8G2P - chains A and F of the 6 polymer chains in the assembly; structure by X-ray diffraction, 2.52 A resolution.

# Chain A
Name: Cyclic GMP-AMP synthase
Organism: Mus musculus
Notes: EC 2.7.7.86
Reference sequence: Q8C6L5 (CGAS_MOUSE); residues 147-507 here = UniProt positions 147-507
Amino-acid sequence (364 residues; numbered 144 to 507; the number before each row is that of its first residue):
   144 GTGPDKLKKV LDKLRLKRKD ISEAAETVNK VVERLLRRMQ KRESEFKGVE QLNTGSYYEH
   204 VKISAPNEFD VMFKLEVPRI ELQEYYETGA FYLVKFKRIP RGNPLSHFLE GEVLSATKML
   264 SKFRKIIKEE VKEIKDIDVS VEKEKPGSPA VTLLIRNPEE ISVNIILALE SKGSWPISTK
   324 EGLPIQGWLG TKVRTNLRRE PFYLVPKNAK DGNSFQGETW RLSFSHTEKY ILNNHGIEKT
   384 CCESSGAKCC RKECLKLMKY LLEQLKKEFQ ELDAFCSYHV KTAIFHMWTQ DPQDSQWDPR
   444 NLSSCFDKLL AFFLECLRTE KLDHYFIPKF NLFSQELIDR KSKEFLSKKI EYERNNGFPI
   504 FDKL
Disordered / not traced: 144-147, 240-244, 351-358
Construct notes: expression tag (144-146); engineered mutation Asn307 (Asp in Q8C6L5)
Bound ions: Mg2+: Glu211, Asp213 (together with ATP); Zn2+: His378, Cys384, Cys385, Cys392
Ligand contacts:
  - ATP (adenosine-5'-triphosphate): Gly198, Ser199, Glu202, Lys205, Glu211, Asp213, Arg364, Leu365, Ser368, Glu371, Lys402, Ser420, Tyr421, Lys424, His467
  - GTP (guanosine-5'-triphosphate): Thr197, Glu211, Asp213, Met215, Pro289, Gly290, Ser291, Pro292, Ala293, Asn307, Ile309, Val348, Arg364, Ser366, Ser368
UniProt features mapped onto this chain:
  - region: Lys372 to Lys395 (DNA-binding)
  - motif: Leu154 to Leu159 (Nuclear export signal), Asp281 to Ser291 (Nuclear localization signal)
  - binding site (GTP): Thr197, Arg364 to Glu371
  - binding site (ATP): Ser199, Glu371, Lys402, Ser420 to Lys424
  - binding site (Mg(2+)): Glu211, Asp213
  - binding site (2',3'-cGAMP): Asp213, Gly290, Lys350, Arg364 to Ser366
  - binding site (Zn(2+)): His378, Cys384, Cys385, Cys392
  - site: Arg241 (Arginine-anchor)
  - modified residue: Lys156 (N6-lactoyllysine), Glu176 (PolyADP-ribosyl glutamic acid), Ser199 (Phosphoserine), Tyr201 (Phosphotyrosine), Glu272 (5-glutamyl polyglutamate), Ser291 (Phosphoserine), Glu302 (5-glutamyl glutamate), Lys372 (N6-acetyllysine), Lys382 (N6-acetyllysine), Lys402 (N6-acetyllysine), Ser420 (Phosphoserine), Lys491 (N6-methyllysine)
  - lipidation (S-palmitoyl cysteine): Cys392, Cys393, Cys459
  - cross-link (Glycyl lysine isopeptide (Lys-Gly)): Lys217 (interchain with G-Cter in SUMO), Lys271 (interchain with G-Cter in ubiquitin), Lys335 (interchain with G-Cter in SUMO), Lys372 (interchain with G-Cter in SUMO), Lys382 (interchain with G-Cter in SUMO), Lys399 (interchain with G-Cter in ubiquitin), Lys402 (interchain with G-Cter in ubiquitin), Lys409 (interchain with G-Cter in ubiquitin), Lys410 (interchain with G-Cter in ubiquitin), Lys464 (interchain with G-Cter in SUMO)

# Chain F
Molecule: Palindromic DNA18
Sequence (18 nucleotides; each row starts with the number of its first residue):
     1 ATCTGTACAT GTACAGAT

# How chain A and chain F interact
Contacting residue pairs (12; chain A residue first):
  Arg161(A) - DT4(F)  hydrogen bond to the base
  Arg161(A) - DG5(F)  hydrogen bond to the sugar
  Ser165(A) - DG5(F)  hydrogen bond to the phosphate
  Ser165(A) - DT6(F)  hydrogen bond to the phosphate
  Ala168(A) - DA7(F)  phosphate contact
  Asn172(A) - DA7(F)  hydrogen bond to the phosphate
  Asn196(A) - DC8(F)  hydrogen bond to the phosphate
  Tyr200(A) - DT6(F)  hydrogen bond to the phosphate
  Tyr200(A) - DA7(F)  hydrogen bond to the phosphate
  Tyr201(A) - DA7(F)  phosphate contact
  Tyr201(A) - DC8(F)  phosphate contact
  Lys372(A) - DC8(F)  salt bridge to the phosphate
Other interface residues (no listed pair), chain A (9 interface residues in all): Ile164

# Overview
9 residues of chain A and 5 residues of chain F are in contact; the contacts include 8 hydrogen bonds and 1
salt bridge. Polar contacts include Arg161(A)-DT4(F), Arg161(A)-DG5(F) and Ser165(A)-DG5(F). Ligands of chain
A: ATP and GTP.
Chain A is Cyclic GMP-AMP synthase (Mus musculus) and chain F is Palindromic DNA18; the structure, Structure
of Ternary Complex of cGAS with dsDNA and Bound ATP and GTP, was determined by X-ray diffraction.
